Entry 8UTN (electron microscopy, 3.10 A resolution); this record covers chains E and I of the 7 polymer chains in the assembly.

== Chain E ==
Molecule: Tubulin alpha-1B chain
Source organism: Sus scrofa
UniProtKB: Q2XVP4 (TBA1B_PIG); residue numbers follow UniProt; this construct covers 1-451
Sequence (451 residues; row label = number of the first residue in the row):
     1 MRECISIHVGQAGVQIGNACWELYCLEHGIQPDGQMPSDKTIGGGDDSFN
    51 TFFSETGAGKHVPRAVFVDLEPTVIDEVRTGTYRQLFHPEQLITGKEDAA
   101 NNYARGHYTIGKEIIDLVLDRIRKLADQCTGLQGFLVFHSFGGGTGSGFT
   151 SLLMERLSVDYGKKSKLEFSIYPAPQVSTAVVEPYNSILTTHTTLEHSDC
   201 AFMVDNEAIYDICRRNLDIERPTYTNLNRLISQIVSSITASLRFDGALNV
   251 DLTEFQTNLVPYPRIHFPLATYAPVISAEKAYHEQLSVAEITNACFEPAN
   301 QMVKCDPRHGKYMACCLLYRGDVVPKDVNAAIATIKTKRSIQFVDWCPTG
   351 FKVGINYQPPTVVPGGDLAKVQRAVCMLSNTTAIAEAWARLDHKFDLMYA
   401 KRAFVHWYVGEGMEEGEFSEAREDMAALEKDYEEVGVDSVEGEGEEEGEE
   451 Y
Curated features (UniProtKB/Swiss-Prot):
  - motif: M1 to C4 (MREC motif)
  - active site: E254
  - binding site (GTP): G10, Q11, A12, Q15, E71, A99, S140, G143, G144, T145, G146, T179, E183, N206, Y224, N228, L252
  - binding site (Mg(2+)): E71
  - site: Y451 (Involved in polymerization)
  - modified residue: K40 (N6,N6,N6-trimethyllysine), S48 (Phosphoserine), S232 (Phosphoserine), Y282 (3'-nitrotyrosine), R339 (Omega-N-methylarginine), S439 (Phosphoserine), E443 (5-glutamyl polyglutamate), E445 (5-glutamyl polyglutamate), Y451 (3'-nitrotyrosine)
  - cross-link (Glycyl lysine isopeptide (Lys-Gly)): K326 (interchain with G-Cter in ubiquitin), K370 (interchain with G-Cter in ubiquitin)

== Chain I ==
Molecule: Tubulin beta-2B chain
Source organism: Sus scrofa
UniProtKB: A0A287AGU7 (A0A287AGU7_PIG); residues 1-445 here = UniProt positions 1-445
Sequence (445 residues; each row starts with the number of its first residue):
     1 MREIVHIQAGQCGNQIGAKFWEVISDEHGIDPTGSYHGDSDLQLERINVY
    51 YNEATGNKYVPRAILVDLEPGTMDSVRSGPFGQIFRPDNFVFGQSGAGNN
   101 WAKGHYTEGAELVDSVLDVVRKESESCDCLQGFQLTHSLGGGTGSGMGTL
   151 LISKIREEYPDRIMNTFSVMPSPKVSDTVVEPYNATLSVHQLVENTDETY
   201 CIDNEALYDICFRTLKLTTPTYGDLNHLVSATMSGVTTCLRFPGQLNADL
   251 RKLAVNMVPFPRLHFFMPGFAPLTSRGSQQYRALTVPELTQQMFDSKNMM
   301 AACDPRHGRYLTVAAIFRGRMSMKEVDEQMLNVQNKNSSYFVEWIPNNVK
   351 TAVCDIPPRGLKMSATFIGNSTAIQELFKRISEQFTAMFRRKAFLHWYTG
   401 EGMDEMEFTEAESNMNDLVSEYQQYQDATADEQGEFEEEEGEDEA
Unresolved in the structure: 434-445

== How chain E and chain I interact ==
Pairs across the interface - 74 pairs, chain E then chain I:
  Q11(E) - G244(I)  hydrogen bond (side chain-backbone)
  Q11(E) - Q245(I)  hydrogen bond (side chain-backbone)
  Q11(E) - L246(I)
  Q11(E) - N247(I)  hydrogen bond
  Q15(E) - Q245(I)  hydrogen bond (side chain-backbone)
  E71(E) - N247(I)
  P72(E) - M1(I)  hydrophobic
  T73(E) - R2(I)
  T73(E) - P243(I)
  T73(E) - N247(I)
  V74(E) - N247(I)
  D76(E) - R46(I)  salt bridge
  E77(E) - P243(I)
  G95(E) - M1(I)
  K96(E) - R2(I)
  E97(E) - C129(I)
  E97(E) - L130(I)
  E97(E) - Q131(I)
  E97(E) - R162(I)  salt bridge
  D98(E) - D249(I)
  D98(E) - K252(I)
  A100(E) - R251(I)
  A100(E) - K252(I)
  A100(E) - V255(I)
  N101(E) - K252(I)
  N101(E) - N256(I)  hydrogen bond
  N101(E) - K350(I)
  R105(E) - R251(I)
  Q176(E) - L331(I)
  V177(E) - D327(I)
  V177(E) - L331(I)  hydrophobic
  S178(E) - N347(I)
  T179(E) - L246(I)
  T179(E) - K350(I)  hydrogen bond (backbone-side chain)
  T179(E) - T351(I)
  A180(E) - N256(I)
  A180(E) - N347(I)  hydrogen bond (backbone-side chain)
  A180(E) - K350(I)
  V181(E) - N256(I)  hydrogen bond (backbone-side chain)
  V181(E) - I345(I)  hydrophobic
  V181(E) - N347(I)
  V182(E) - N256(I)
  Y210(E) - M323(I)
  Y210(E) - K324(I)
  R221(E) - S322(I)
  R221(E) - E325(I)  salt bridge
  P222(E) - S322(I)
  P222(E) - M323(I)
  P222(E) - K324(I)
  T223(E) - Q245(I)
  Y224(E) - M323(I)
  H393(E) - Q433(I)  hydrogen bond
  K394(E) - P346(I)
  D396(E) - Q433(I)
  L397(E) - W344(I)
  L397(E) - D431(I)
  L397(E) - E432(I)
  L397(E) - Q433(I)
  M398(E) - W344(I)
  M398(E) - P346(I)
  K401(E) - F260(I)
  K401(E) - W344(I)
  R402(E) - F260(I)
  A403(E) - W344(I)  hydrophobic
  F404(E) - V255(I)
  F404(E) - N256(I)
  F404(E) - V258(I)
  F404(E) - P259(I)  hydrogen bond (backbone-backbone)
  H406(E) - P259(I)
  H406(E) - F260(I)
  H406(E) - P261(I)
  W407(E) - A254(I)
  W407(E) - V255(I)  hydrophobic
  W407(E) - V258(I)
Interface residues without a listed pair, chain E (39 interface residues in all): E220
Interface residues without a listed pair, chain I (46 interface residues in all): D197, F242, M257, T312, M321, E343, N348, V349, D355

== Summary ==
39 residues of chain E face 46 of chain I across their interface, with 10 hydrogen bonds and 3 salt bridges.
Polar pairs include D76(E)-R46(I), E97(E)-R162(I) and R221(E)-E325(I). Curated annotation (UniProt) lists
active-site residue E254(E), 17 GTP-binding residues and Mg2+-binding residue E71(E) on chain E.
Chain E is Tubulin alpha-1B chain and chain I is Tubulin beta-2B chain, both from Sus scrofa; the structure,
KIF1A[1-393] AMP-PNP bound two-heads-bound state in complex with a microtubule (class T23L1), was determined
by electron microscopy (same publication as 8UTO, 8UTP, 8UTQ, 8UTR, 8UTS, 8UTT and 4 further entries).
